7CE8 - chains C and E of the 6 polymer chains in the assembly; structure by X-ray diffraction, 2.73 A resolution.

# Chain C
Name: Tubulin alpha-1B chain
Organism: Sus scrofa
Reference sequence: Q2XVP4 (TBA1B_PIG); numbering as in UniProt (aligned over 1-450)
Amino-acid sequence (450 residues; numbered 1 to 450; the number before each row is that of its first residue):
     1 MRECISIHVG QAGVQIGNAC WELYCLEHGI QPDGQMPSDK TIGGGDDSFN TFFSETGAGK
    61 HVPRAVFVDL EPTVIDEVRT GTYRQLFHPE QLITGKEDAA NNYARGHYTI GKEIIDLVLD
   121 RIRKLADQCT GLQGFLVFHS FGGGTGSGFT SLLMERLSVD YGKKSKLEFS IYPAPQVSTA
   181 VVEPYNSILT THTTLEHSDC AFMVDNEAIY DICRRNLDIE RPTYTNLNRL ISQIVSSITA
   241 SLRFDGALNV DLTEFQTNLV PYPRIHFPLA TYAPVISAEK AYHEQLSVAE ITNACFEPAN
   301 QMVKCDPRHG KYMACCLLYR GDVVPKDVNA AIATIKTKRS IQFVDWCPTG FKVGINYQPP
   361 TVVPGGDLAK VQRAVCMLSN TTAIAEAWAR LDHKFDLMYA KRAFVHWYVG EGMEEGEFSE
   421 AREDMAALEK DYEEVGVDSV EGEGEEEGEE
Not modelled in the structure: 441-450
Swiss-Prot annotation at these positions:
  - motif: M1 to C4 (MREC motif)
  - active site: E254
  - binding site (GTP): G10, Q11, A12, Q15, E71, A99, S140, G143, G144, T145, G146, T179, E183, N206, Y224, N228, L252
  - binding site (Mg(2+)): E71
  - modified residue: K40 (N6,N6,N6-trimethyllysine), S48 (Phosphoserine), S232 (Phosphoserine), Y282 (3'-nitrotyrosine), R339 (Omega-N-methylarginine), S439 (Phosphoserine), E443 (5-glutamyl polyglutamate), E445 (5-glutamyl polyglutamate)
  - cross-link (Glycyl lysine isopeptide (Lys-Gly)): K326 (interchain with G-Cter in ubiquitin), K370 (interchain with G-Cter in ubiquitin)
Bound ions: Ca2+: D39, T41, G44, E55
Small-molecule neighbours: GTP (guanosine-5'-triphosphate): G10, Q11, A12, Q15, I16, D69, D98, A99, A100, N101, S140, G142, G143, G144, T145, G146, I171, P173, V177, S178, E183, N206, Y224, L227, N228, I231

# Chain E
Name: Stathmin-4
Organism: Rattus norvegicus
Reference sequence: P63043 (STMN4_RAT); residues 5-145 here correspond to UniProt positions 49-189 (UniProt number = residue number + 44)
Amino-acid sequence (143 residues; each row starts with the number of its first residue):
     3 MADMEVIELN KCTSGQSFEV ILKPPSFDGV PEFNASLPRR RDPSLEEIQK KLEAAEERRK
    63 YQEAELLKHL AEKREHEREV IQKAIEENNN FIKMAKEKLA QKMESNKENR EAHLAAMLER
   123 LQEKDKHAEE VRKNKELKEE ASR
Not modelled in the structure: 3-5, 29-43, 142-145
Sequence notes: expression tag (3-4)
Swiss-Prot annotation at these positions:
  - modified residue: S46 (Phosphoserine)

# Chain C / chain E interface
Residue-residue contacts (30):
  H107(C) with M105(E)
  Y108(C) with K104(E); M105(E), hydrophobic; N108(E)
  T109(C) with R112(E)
  K112(C) with M105(E)
  L152(C) with L101(E), hydrophobic
  E155(C) with L101(E); K104(E), salt bridge
  R156(C) with L101(E)
  S158(C) with F93(E); I94(E)
  V159(C) with I94(E); K98(E)
  G162(C) with I94(E)
  K163(C) with N90(E); F93(E)
  T193(C) with K104(E)
  E196(C) with F93(E)
  V409(C) with H115(E), hydrogen bond (backbone-side chain)
  G410(C) with R112(E); H115(E)
  E411(C) with N108(E), hydrogen bond (backbone-side chain); R112(E), salt bridge
  G412(C) with N108(E), hydrogen bond (backbone-side chain); N111(E), hydrogen bond (backbone-side chain); R112(E)
  M413(C) with N108(E)
  E414(C) with S107(E), hydrogen bond; N111(E), hydrogen bond
Other interface residues (no listed pair), chain C (20 interface residues in all): H197
Other interface residues (no listed pair), chain E (13 interface residues in all): A97

# In short
Chain C and chain E form an interface of 20 and 13 residues respectively; the contacts include 6 hydrogen
bonds and 2 salt bridges. Among the polar pairs are E155(C)-K104(E), E411(C)-R112(E) and V409(C)-H115(E).
Ligands of chain C: GTP.
Here chain C is Tubulin alpha-1B chain (Sus scrofa) and chain E is Stathmin-4 (Rattus norvegicus). Entry 7CE8
(Crystal structure of T2R-TTL-Compound11 complex) was determined by X-ray diffraction together with 7CE6, 7CDA
and 7CEK from the same study.
